PDB entry 1S61 | X-ray diffraction, 2.10 A resolution | chain A

[Chain A]
Name: Hemoglobin-like protein HbN
From: Mycobacterium tuberculosis
Reference sequence: P0A592 (GLBN_MYCTU); numbering as in UniProt (aligned over 1-136)
Amino-acid sequence (136 residues; each row starts with the number of its first residue):
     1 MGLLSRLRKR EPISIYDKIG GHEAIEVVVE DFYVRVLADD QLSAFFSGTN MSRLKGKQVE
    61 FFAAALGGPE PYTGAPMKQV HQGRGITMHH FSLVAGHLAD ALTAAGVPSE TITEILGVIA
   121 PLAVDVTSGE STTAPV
Unresolved in the structure: 1, 130-136
Metal / ion sites: K+: Gln-79, Val-80, Gln-82 (together with phosphate ion) (shared with 1 residue of chain B); heme Fe: His-81 (together with cyanide ion)
Small-molecule neighbours:
  - cyanide ion (CYN): Tyr-33, Phe-46, Leu-54, Gln-58, His-81
  - heme (HEM): Leu-42, Phe-45, Phe-46, Gly-48, Thr-49, Arg-53, Leu-54, Lys-57, Gln-58, Phe-61, Tyr-72, Gly-74, Ala-75, Met-77, Val-80, His-81, Arg-84, Ile-86, His-90, Phe-91, Val-94, Ile-119, Leu-122, Val-126
  - N-butyl isocyanide (NBN): Phe-32, Gln-58, Phe-62, Val-94, Ala-95, Leu-98, Ile-119

[Overview]
Chain A binds cyanide ion, heme and N-butyl isocyanide. The K+ site is built by Gln-79, Val-80 and Gln-82.
Chain A is Hemoglobin-like protein HbN (Mycobacterium tuberculosis); the structure, Crystal Structure of
"Truncated" Hemoglobin N (HbN) from Mycobacterium tuberculosis, Soaked with Butyl-isocyanide, was determined
by X-ray diffraction together with 1S56, 1UVX and 1UVY from the same study.
